Entry 8XW9 (X-ray diffraction, 1.75 A resolution); this record covers chains A and B.

== Chain A (and B) ==
Protein: Pyruvate kinase
From: Streptococcus pneumoniae R6
Notes: chain B of this document is another copy of the same molecule, construct and numbering; everything in this record applies to it too
Reference sequence: Q8DQ84 (Q8DQ84_STRR6); numbering as in UniProt (aligned over 1-501)
Amino-acid sequence (521 residues; row label = number of the first residue in the row; numbers below 1 keep their minus sign (Met-19 is residue -19)):
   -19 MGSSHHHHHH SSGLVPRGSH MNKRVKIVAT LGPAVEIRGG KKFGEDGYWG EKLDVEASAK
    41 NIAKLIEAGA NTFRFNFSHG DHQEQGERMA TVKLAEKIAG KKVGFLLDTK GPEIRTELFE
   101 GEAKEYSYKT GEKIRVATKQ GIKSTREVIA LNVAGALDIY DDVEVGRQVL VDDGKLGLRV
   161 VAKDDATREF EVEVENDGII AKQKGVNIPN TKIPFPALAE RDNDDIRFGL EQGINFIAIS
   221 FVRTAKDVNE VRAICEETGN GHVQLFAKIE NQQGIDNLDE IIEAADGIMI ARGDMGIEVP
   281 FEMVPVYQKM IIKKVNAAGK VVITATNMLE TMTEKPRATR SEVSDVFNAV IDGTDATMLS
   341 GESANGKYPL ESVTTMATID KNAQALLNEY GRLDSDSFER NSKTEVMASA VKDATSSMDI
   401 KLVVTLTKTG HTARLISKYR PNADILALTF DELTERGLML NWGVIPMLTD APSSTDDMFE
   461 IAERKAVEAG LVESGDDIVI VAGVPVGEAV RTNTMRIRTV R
Not modelled in the structure: -19 to 0
Differences from the reference sequence: initiating methionine (-19); expression tag (-18 to 0)
Ion coordination: K+: Asn56, Ser58, Asp88, Thr89; Mg2+: Glu250, Asp274 (together with oxalate ion)
Ligand contacts:
  - 1,6-di-O-phosphono-beta-D-fructofuranose (FBP): Ser382, Lys383, Thr384, Leu406, Thr407, Lys408, Thr409, Gly410, His411, Thr412, Val490, Arg491, Thr492
  - oxalate ion (OXL): Arg54, Lys248, Glu250, Met269, Ala271, Arg272, Gly273, Asp274, Ala305, Thr306, Met338
  - UDP (uridine-5'-diphosphate): Thr10, Leu11, Gly12, Pro13, Arg54, Asn56, His59, Gln65, Arg68, Arg95, Asp152, Gln183, Lys184, Ser340, Gly341, Ala344, Asn345
What the authors report for this chain:
  - binding site for UDP: Glu64, Arg68, Gly185, Asn345
  - specificity-determining residues: Glu64, Arg68
  - allosteric site: His411 (citing earlier work)

== Interface between chain A and chain B ==
Residue-residue contacts - 71 pairs, chain A then chain B:
  Gln148(A) - Arg317(B)
  Leu150(A) - Arg317(B)
  Asp153(A) - Arg320(B)  salt bridge
  Gly154(A) - Arg317(B)  hydrogen bond (backbone-side chain)
  Gly157(A) - Arg317(B)
  Asn176(A) - Pro316(B)
  Asn176(A) - Arg317(B)
  Asn176(A) - Tyr348(B)
  Asp177(A) - Lys347(B)  salt bridge
  Arg272(A) - Arg320(B)  hydrogen bond (backbone-side chain)
  Gly273(A) - Arg320(B)  hydrogen bond (backbone-side chain)
  Gly276(A) - Arg320(B)
  Ile277(A) - Arg320(B)
  Phe281(A) - Val323(B)
  Phe281(A) - Thr358(B)
  Phe281(A) - Ile359(B)  hydrophobic
  Glu282(A) - Thr358(B)
  Glu282(A) - Asn362(B)  hydrogen bond (backbone-side chain)
  Met283(A) - Asn362(B)
  Pro285(A) - Val323(B)  hydrophobic
  Pro285(A) - Phe327(B)  hydrophobic
  Val286(A) - Phe327(B)  hydrophobic
  Val286(A) - Asn362(B)
  Val286(A) - Leu366(B)  hydrophobic
  Lys289(A) - Phe327(B)
  Lys289(A) - Asn328(B)  hydrogen bond
  Lys289(A) - Tyr370(B)
  Met290(A) - Tyr370(B)
  Thr306(A) - Arg320(B)
  Asn307(A) - Thr319(B)
  Asn307(A) - Arg320(B)
  Asn307(A) - Ser321(B)  hydrogen bond (backbone-side chain)
  Lys315(A) - Lys155(B)
  Pro316(A) - Lys155(B)
  Arg317(A) - Gly154(B)  hydrogen bond (side chain-backbone)
  Thr319(A) - Asn307(B)
  Arg320(A) - Asp153(B)  salt bridge
  Arg320(A) - Arg272(B)  hydrogen bond (side chain-backbone)
  Arg320(A) - Gly273(B)  hydrogen bond (side chain-backbone)
  Arg320(A) - Gly276(B)
  Arg320(A) - Ile277(B)
  Arg320(A) - Thr306(B)
  Arg320(A) - Asn307(B)
  Ser321(A) - Asn307(B)  hydrogen bond (side chain-backbone)
  Ser321(A) - Ser321(B)
  Ser321(A) - Glu322(B)
  Ser321(A) - Asp325(B)
  Glu322(A) - Ser321(B)
  Val323(A) - Phe281(B)
  Ser324(A) - Asp325(B)  hydrogen bond
  Asp325(A) - Ser321(B)
  Asp325(A) - Ser324(B)  hydrogen bond
  Phe327(A) - Pro285(B)  hydrophobic
  Phe327(A) - Val286(B)  hydrophobic
  Phe327(A) - Lys289(B)
  Asn328(A) - Lys289(B)  hydrogen bond
  Asn328(A) - Asn328(B)
  Ile331(A) - Arg372(B)
  Thr355(A) - Phe281(B)
  Thr358(A) - Glu282(B)
  Ile359(A) - Phe281(B)  hydrophobic
  Asn362(A) - Glu282(B)  hydrogen bond (side chain-backbone)
  Asn362(A) - Met283(B)  hydrogen bond
  Asn362(A) - Val286(B)
  Leu366(A) - Val286(B)  hydrophobic
  Tyr370(A) - Lys289(B)
  Tyr370(A) - Met290(B)
  Tyr370(A) - Arg372(B)  hydrogen bond (backbone-side chain)
  Arg372(A) - Ile331(B)
  Arg372(A) - Tyr370(B)  hydrogen bond (side chain-backbone)
  Arg372(A) - Arg372(B)
Other interface residues (no listed pair), chain A (44 interface residues in all): Lys155, Leu156, Met308, Glu310
Other interface residues (no listed pair), chain B (42 interface residues in all): Leu150, Asn176, Met308, Glu310, Lys315, Thr355

== Overview ==
Chain A and chain B form an interface of 44 and 42 residues respectively, with 17 hydrogen bonds and 3 salt
bridges. Among the polar pairs are Asp153(A)-Arg320(B), Asp177(A)-Lys347(B) and Gly154(A)-Arg317(B). From the
paper: a binding site for UDP at Glu64(A), Arg68(A) and Gly185(A) among others; an allosteric site at
His411(A).
Both chains are Pyruvate kinase (Streptococcus pneumoniae R6). Entry 8XW9 (Crystal structure of Streptococcus
pneumoniae pyruvate kinase in complex with oxalate and fructose 1,6-bisphosphate and UDP) was determined by
X-ray diffraction together with 8XW6, 8XW7, 8XW8 and 8ZLY from the same study.
